PDB entry 4A3G | X-ray diffraction, 3.50 A resolution | chains C and K of the 15 polymer chains in the assembly

Chain C:
Molecule: DNA-directed RNA polymerase II subunit RPB3
Organism: Saccharomyces cerevisiae
UniProt: P16370 (RPB3_YEAST); residues 1-318 here = UniProt positions 1-318
Chain sequence (318 residues; row label = number of the first residue in the row):
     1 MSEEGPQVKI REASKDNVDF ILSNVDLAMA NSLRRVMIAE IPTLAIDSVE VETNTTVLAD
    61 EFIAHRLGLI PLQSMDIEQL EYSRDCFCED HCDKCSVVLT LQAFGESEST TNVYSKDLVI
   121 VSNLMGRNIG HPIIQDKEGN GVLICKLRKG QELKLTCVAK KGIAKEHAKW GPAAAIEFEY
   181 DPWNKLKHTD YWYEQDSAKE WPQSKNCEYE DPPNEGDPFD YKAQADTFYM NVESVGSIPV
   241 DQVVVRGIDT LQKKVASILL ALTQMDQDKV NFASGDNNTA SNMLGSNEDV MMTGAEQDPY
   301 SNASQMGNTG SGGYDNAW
Disordered / not traced: 1-2, 269-318
Metal / ion sites: Zn2+: Cys86, Cys88, Cys92, Cys95
Curated features (UniProtKB/Swiss-Prot):
  - binding site (Zn(2+)): Cys86, Cys88, Cys92, Cys95
  - modified residue: Ser2 (N-acetylserine)
  - natural variant: Ala30 (A30D: In mutant RPB3-1)
  - mutagenesis: Lys9 (K9E: Transcript termination readthrough)

Chain K:
Molecule: DNA-directed RNA polymerase II subunit RPB11
Organism: Saccharomyces cerevisiae
UniProt: P38902 (RPB11_YEAST); residues 1-120 here = UniProt positions 1-120
Chain sequence (120 residues; numbered 1 to 120; the number before each row is that of its first residue):
     1 MNAPDRFELF LLGEGESKLK IDPDTKAPNA VVITFEKEDH TLGNLIRAEL LNDRKVLFAA
    61 YKVEHPFFAR FKLRIQTTEG YDPKDALKNA CNSIINKLGA LKTNFETEWN LQTLAADDAF
Disordered / not traced: 116-120
Curated features (UniProtKB/Swiss-Prot):
  - mutagenesis: Glu108 (E108G/V: Transcript termination readthrough; E108K: Transcript termination readthrough. Lethal), Leu111 (L111P: Transcript termination readthrough), Leu114 (L114P: Transcript termination readthrough)

Interface between chain C and chain K:
Pairs across the interface - 95 pairs, chain C then chain K:
  Glu3(C) - Thr103(K)
  Glu3(C) - Asn104(K)  hydrogen bond
  Glu4(C) - Ala100(K)
  Glu4(C) - Thr103(K)
  Glu4(C) - Asn104(K)
  Pro6(C) - Lys97(K)
  Pro6(C) - Ala100(K)
  Pro6(C) - Leu101(K)  hydrophobic
  Pro6(C) - Asn104(K)
  Gln7(C) - Asn104(K)
  Val8(C) - Leu101(K)  hydrophobic
  Val8(C) - Asn104(K)
  Val8(C) - Phe105(K)
  Val8(C) - Glu108(K)
  Lys9(C) - Glu108(K)  salt bridge
  Ile10(C) - Glu108(K)  hydrogen bond (backbone-side chain)
  Ile10(C) - Trp109(K)
  Ile10(C) - Gln112(K)
  Ala13(C) - Trp109(K)  hydrophobic
  Ala13(C) - Leu114(K)
  Ser14(C) - Trp109(K)
  Ser14(C) - Ala115(K)
  Val18(C) - Trp109(K)  hydrophobic
  Leu22(C) - Leu101(K)  hydrophobic
  Asp26(C) - Asn52(K)
  Asp26(C) - Lys97(K)  salt bridge
  Ala28(C) - Asn44(K)
  Ala28(C) - Leu45(K)
  Ala28(C) - Ala48(K)  hydrophobic
  Met29(C) - Leu45(K)  hydrophobic
  Met29(C) - Ile94(K)
  Met29(C) - Lys97(K)
  Met29(C) - Leu98(K)  hydrophobic
  Ser32(C) - Thr41(K)  hydrogen bond (side chain-backbone)
  Ser32(C) - Leu45(K)
  Leu33(C) - Leu101(K)  hydrophobic
  Arg35(C) - Asp39(K)  salt bridge
  Arg35(C) - His40(K)
  Arg35(C) - Thr41(K)  hydrogen bond
  Val36(C) - Thr41(K)
  Glu40(C) - Thr41(K)  hydrogen bond
  Arg84(C) - Phe10(K)
  Arg84(C) - Leu11(K)
  Ala164(C) - Arg6(K)
  Lys165(C) - Arg6(K)  hydrogen bond (backbone-side chain)
  Lys165(C) - Leu9(K)
  Lys165(C) - Asp39(K)  salt bridge
  Glu166(C) - Arg6(K)  hydrogen bond (backbone-side chain)
  Glu166(C) - Phe7(K)
  Glu166(C) - Phe10(K)
  His167(C) - Arg6(K)
  Val240(C) - Trp109(K)  hydrophobic
  Asp241(C) - Phe105(K)
  Asp241(C) - Trp109(K)
  Val244(C) - Phe105(K)  hydrophobic
  Val245(C) - Lys102(K)
  Val245(C) - Phe105(K)  hydrophobic
  Val245(C) - Glu106(K)
  Ile248(C) - Leu98(K)
  Ile248(C) - Leu101(K)  hydrophobic
  Ile248(C) - Lys102(K)
  Asp249(C) - Lys102(K)  salt bridge
  Leu251(C) - Thr41(K)
  Leu251(C) - Leu45(K)  hydrophobic
  Leu251(C) - Leu98(K)  hydrophobic
  Gln252(C) - Ile95(K)  hydrogen bond (side chain-backbone)
  Gln252(C) - Leu98(K)
  Gln252(C) - Gly99(K)
  Gln252(C) - Lys102(K)  hydrogen bond
  Lys254(C) - Glu38(K)  salt bridge
  Lys254(C) - Leu42(K)
  Val255(C) - Leu42(K)  hydrophobic
  Val255(C) - Cys91(K)
  Val255(C) - Ile94(K)  hydrophobic
  Val255(C) - Ile95(K)  hydrophobic
  Ala256(C) - Ile95(K)
  Ile258(C) - Leu19(K)
  Ile258(C) - Phe35(K)  hydrophobic
  Ile258(C) - Leu42(K)  hydrophobic
  Ile258(C) - Cys91(K)  hydrophobic
  Leu259(C) - Lys88(K)
  Leu259(C) - Cys91(K)  hydrophobic
  Leu259(C) - Asn92(K)
  Leu259(C) - Ile95(K)  hydrophobic
  Ala261(C) - Leu19(K)  hydrophobic
  Leu262(C) - Leu19(K)  hydrophobic
  Leu262(C) - Lys84(K)
  Leu262(C) - Leu87(K)  hydrophobic
  Leu262(C) - Lys88(K)
  Thr263(C) - Lys88(K)  hydrogen bond
  Met265(C) - Ser17(K)
  Met265(C) - Leu19(K)  hydrophobic
  Met265(C) - Ile21(K)  hydrophobic
  Asp266(C) - Lys84(K)  salt bridge
  Asp266(C) - Lys88(K)  salt bridge
Interface residues without a listed pair, chain C (47 interface residues in all): Gly5, Lys15, Phe20, Ile163, Ala168
Interface residues without a listed pair, chain K (43 interface residues in all): Lys18, Glu49, Thr107

Overview:
Chain C and chain K form an interface of 47 and 43 residues respectively, with 10 hydrogen bonds and 8 salt
bridges. Polar contacts include Lys9(C)-Glu108(K), Asp26(C)-Lys97(K) and Arg35(C)-Asp39(K).
Chain C is DNA-directed RNA polymerase II subunit RPB3 and chain K is DNA-directed RNA polymerase II subunit
RPB11, both from Saccharomyces cerevisiae; the structure, RNA Polymerase II initial transcribing complex with
a 2nt DNA-RNA hybrid, was determined by X-ray diffraction together with 4A3B, 4A3C, 4A3D, 4A3E, 4A3F, 4A3I and
4 further entries from the same study.
